PDB entry 8X16 | electron microscopy, 3.29 A resolution | chains B and C of the 5 polymer chains in the assembly

# Chain B
Name: Guanine nucleotide-binding protein G(I)/G(S)/G(T) subunit beta-1
From: Rattus norvegicus
Reference sequence: P54311 (GBB1_RAT); residues 2-340 here = UniProt positions 2-340
Sequence (345 residues; row label = number of the first residue in the row; numbers below 1 keep their minus sign (Met-4 is residue -4)):
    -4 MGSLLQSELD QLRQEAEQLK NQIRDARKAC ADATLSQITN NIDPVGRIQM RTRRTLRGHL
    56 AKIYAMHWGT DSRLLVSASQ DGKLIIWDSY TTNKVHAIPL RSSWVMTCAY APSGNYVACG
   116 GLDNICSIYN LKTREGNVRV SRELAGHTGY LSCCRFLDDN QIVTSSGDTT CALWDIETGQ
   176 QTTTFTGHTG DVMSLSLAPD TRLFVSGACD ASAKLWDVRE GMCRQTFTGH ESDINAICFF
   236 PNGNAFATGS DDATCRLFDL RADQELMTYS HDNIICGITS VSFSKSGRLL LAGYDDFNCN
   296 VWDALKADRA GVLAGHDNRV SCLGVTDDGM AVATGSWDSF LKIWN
Unresolved in the structure: -4 to 1
Differences from the reference sequence: initiating methionine (-4); expression tag (-3 to 1)
UniProt features mapped onto this chain:
  - modified residue: Ser2 (N-acetylserine), His266 (Phosphohistidine)

# Chain C
Name: Guanine nucleotide-binding protein G(I)/G(S)/G(O) subunit gamma-2
From: Bos taurus
Reference sequence: P63212 (GBG2_BOVIN); residue numbers follow UniProt; this construct covers 1-71
Sequence (71 residues; row label = number of the first residue in the row):
     1 MASNNTASIA QARKLVEQLK MEANIDRIKV SKAAADLMAY CEAHAKEDPL LTPVPASENP
    61 FREKKFFCAI L
Unresolved in the structure: 1-7, 64-71
UniProt features mapped onto this chain:
  - modified residue: Ala2 (N-acetylalanine), Cys68 (Cysteine methyl ester)
  - lipidation: Cys68 (S-geranylgeranyl cysteine)

# How chain B and chain C interact
Pairs across the interface (62):
  Leu7(B) with Ala12(C), hydrophobic; Arg13(C); Val16(C)
  Leu14(B) with Val16(C); Leu19(C), hydrophobic
  Lys15(B) with Leu19(C)
  Gln17(B) with Ala23(C)
  Ile18(B) with Leu19(C); Ala23(C), hydrophobic
  Arg22(B) with Arg27(C)
  Asp27(B) with Val30(C); Ser31(C), hydrogen bond
  Ala28(B) with Val30(C)
  Leu30(B) with Ala34(C), hydrophobic
  Ile33(B) with Ser31(C); Ala34(C), hydrophobic; Met38(C)
  Val40(B) with Leu51(C), hydrophobic
  Arg48(B) with Phe61(C)
  Arg49(B) with Phe61(C), hydrogen bond (side chain-backbone); Arg62(C), hydrogen bond (side chain-backbone)
  Ser84(B) with Phe61(C)
  Tyr85(B) with Pro60(C); Phe61(C), hydrophobic
  Cys218(B) with Gln18(C), hydrogen bond
  Arg219(B) with Glu22(C)
  Gln220(B) with Glu22(C)
  Thr221(B) with Gln18(C), hydrogen bond; Glu22(C), hydrogen bond (backbone-side chain)
  Pro236(B) with Tyr40(C), hydrogen bond (backbone-side chain)
  Asn237(B) with Leu37(C); Tyr40(C)
  Asp254(B) with Ala33(C); Leu37(C)
  Arg256(B) with Arg27(C); Ile28(C), hydrogen bond (backbone-backbone); Asp36(C), salt bridge
  Ala257(B) with Ile28(C)
  Asp258(B) with Arg27(C), salt bridge
  Leu261(B) with Val30(C), hydrophobic; Leu37(C), hydrophobic
  Ser279(B) with Asp48(C), hydrogen bond
  Lys280(B) with Glu47(C), salt bridge; Asp48(C)
  Ser281(B) with Tyr40(C); Cys41(C); His44(C); Asp48(C), hydrogen bond
  Asp323(B) with Pro49(C)
  Gly324(B) with Asp48(C); Pro49(C); Leu50(C)
  Met325(B) with Leu50(C); Asn59(C); Pro60(C); Phe61(C), hydrophobic
  Ala326(B) with Phe61(C), hydrophobic
  Val327(B) with Leu50(C), hydrophobic
  Ile338(B) with Phe61(C), hydrophobic
  Asn340(B) with Leu50(C); Asn59(C); Phe61(C)
Other interface residues (no listed pair), chain B (45 interface residues in all): Glu10, Ala11, Ile37, Ile43, Met217, Phe235, Gly282, Arg283, Leu284
Other interface residues (no listed pair), chain C (31 interface residues in all): Lys20, Met21, Ile25

# Overview
45 residues of chain B and 31 residues of chain C are in contact, with 10 hydrogen bonds and 3 salt bridges.
Polar pairs include Arg256(B)-Asp36(C), Asp258(B)-Arg27(C) and Lys280(B)-Glu47(C).
Here chain B is Guanine nucleotide-binding protein G(I)/G(S)/G(T) subunit beta-1 (Rattus norvegicus) and chain
C is Guanine nucleotide-binding protein G(I)/G(S)/G(O) subunit gamma-2 (Bos taurus). Entry 8X16 (Cryo-EM
structure of adenosine receptor A3AR bound to CF101) was determined by electron microscopy together with 8X17
from the same study.
